8CI2 - chains B and F of the 8 polymer chains in the assembly; structure by electron microscopy, 4.40 A resolution (low resolution: residue-level contacts below are approximate; hydrogen-bond / salt-bridge calls are withheld).

== Chain B ==
Protein: Neuronal acetylcholine receptor subunit alpha-7
From: Homo sapiens
UniProtKB: P36544 (ACHA7_HUMAN); the construct has insertions or renumbered stretches relative to UniProt, so the offset changes along the chain: 1-324 = UniProt 24-347; 328-375 = UniProt 455-502
Chain sequence (388 residues; row label = number of the first residue in the row):
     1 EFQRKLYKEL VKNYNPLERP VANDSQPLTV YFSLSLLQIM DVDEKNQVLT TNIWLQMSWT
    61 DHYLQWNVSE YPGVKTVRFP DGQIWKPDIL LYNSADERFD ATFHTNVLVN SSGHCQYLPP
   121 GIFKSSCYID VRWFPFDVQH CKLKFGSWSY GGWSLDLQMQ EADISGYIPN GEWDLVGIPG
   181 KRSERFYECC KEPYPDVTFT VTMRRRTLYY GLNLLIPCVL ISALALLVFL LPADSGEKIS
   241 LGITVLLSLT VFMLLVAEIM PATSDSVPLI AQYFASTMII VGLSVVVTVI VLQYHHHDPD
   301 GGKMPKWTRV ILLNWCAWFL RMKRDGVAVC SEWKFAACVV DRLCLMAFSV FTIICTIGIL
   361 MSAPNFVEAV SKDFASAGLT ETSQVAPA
Unresolved in the structure: 207-388
Construct notes: linker (325-327); expression tag (376-388)
UniProt features mapped onto this chain:
  - region: Glu237 to Thr244 (Essential for TMEM35A/NACHO-mediated proper subunit assembly and trafficking to cell membrane)
  - binding site (Ca(2+)): Arg19, Val21, Ser149, Tyr187
  - glycosylation (N-linked (GlcNAc...) asparagine): Asn23, Asn67, Asn110
Cystine bridges: Cys127-Cys141
Glycans and other covalent adducts: N-acetylglucosamine (NAG) linked to Asn23, Asn67
From the paper describing this entry:
  - mutagenesis - E9Q/K12Q/N13A: abolished expression

== Chain F ==
Protein: Nanobody C4
From: Vicugna pacos
Notes: antibody fragment or engineered binder
Chain sequence (147 residues; numbered 1 to 147; the number before each row is that of its first residue):
     1 AQVQLVESGG GLVQAGGSLK LSCAASGFTF AHYAMVWFRQ APGKEREFVA GISWSGASTY
    61 YASSVKGRFT ISRDNAKNTV YLQMNSLKPE DTAVYYVAAA RFGVGVDDDY SYWGQGTQVT
   121 VSSAAEQKLI SEEDLNGAAH HHHHHGS
Unresolved in the structure: 122-147
Residues lining bound ligands: N-acetylglucosamine (NAG; 2-acetamido-2-deoxy-beta-D-glucopyranose): Ser26, Gly27, Phe28

== How chain B and chain F interact ==
Residue-residue contacts (7; chain B residue first):
  Glu1(B) with Ser53(F); Ser55(F); Ser58(F)
  Lys5(B) with Tyr60(F)
  Lys8(B) with Val106(F); Asp107(F); Asp108(F)
Also at the interface, not in a pair above, chain B (4 interface residues in all): Arg4
Also at the interface, not in a pair above, chain F (10 interface residues in all): Ala57, Phe102, Val104

== Overview ==
4 residues of chain B and 10 residues of chain F are in contact. Ligands of chain F: N-acetylglucosamine.
Covalently linked N-acetylglucosamine: at Asn23(B) and Asn67(B). Curated annotation (UniProt) lists 4
Ca2+-binding residues on chain B. The paper reports that E9Q/K12Q/N13A of chain B abolish expression.
Here chain B is Neuronal acetylcholine receptor subunit alpha-7 (Homo sapiens) and chain F is Nanobody C4
(Vicugna pacos). Entry 8CI2 (human alpha7 nicotinic receptor in complex with the C4 nanobody under
sub-saturating conditions) was determined by electron microscopy together with 8C9X, 8CAU, 8CE4 and 8CI1 from
the same study.
